PDB entry 8YLG | X-ray diffraction, 1.80 A resolution | chains A and B of the 4 polymer chains in the assembly

# Chain A (and B)
Name: MarR family transcriptional regulator
Source organism: Burkholderia thailandensis
Notes: chain B of this document is another copy of the same molecule, construct and numbering; everything in this record applies to it too
UniProt: A0A2N8QSC4 (A0A2N8QSC4_BURTH); numbering as in UniProt (aligned over 1-164)
Chain sequence (169 residues; numbered -4 to 164; the number before each row is that of its first residue; numbers below 1 keep their minus sign (Ser-4 is residue -4)):
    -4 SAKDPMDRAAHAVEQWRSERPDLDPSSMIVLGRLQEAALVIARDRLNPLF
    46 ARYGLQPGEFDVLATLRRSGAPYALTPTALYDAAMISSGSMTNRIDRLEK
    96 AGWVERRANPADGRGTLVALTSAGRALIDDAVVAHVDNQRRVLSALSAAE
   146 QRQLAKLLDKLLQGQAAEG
Disordered / not traced: -4 to 0, 162-164 (chain B: -4 to 0, 161-164)
Construct notes: expression tag (-4 to 0)

# Chain A / chain B interface
Contacting residue pairs (113; chain A residue first):
  Arg3(A) - Asp77(B)  hydrogen bond (side chain-backbone)
  Arg3(A) - Ala78(B)  hydrogen bond (side chain-backbone)
  Arg3(A) - Met80(B)  hydrogen bond
  Ala7(A) - Arg63(B)
  Gln10(A) - Arg63(B)  hydrogen bond
  Gln10(A) - Ser64(B)
  Trp11(A) - Ala59(B)
  Trp11(A) - Arg62(B)
  Trp11(A) - Arg63(B)
  Trp11(A) - Val127(B)  hydrophobic
  Glu14(A) - Arg62(B)  salt bridge
  Glu14(A) - Arg63(B)
  Glu14(A) - Gly65(B)
  Arg15(A) - Arg62(B)
  Arg15(A) - Asp124(B)  salt bridge
  Arg15(A) - Val127(B)
  Arg15(A) - Val128(B)
  Leu18(A) - Val127(B)  hydrophobic
  Leu18(A) - Val128(B)  hydrophobic
  Asp19(A) - Val131(B)
  Asp19(A) - Arg135(B)  hydrogen bond (backbone-side chain)
  Ser22(A) - Gln134(B)  hydrogen bond
  Ser22(A) - Leu138(B)
  Met23(A) - Val131(B)  hydrophobic
  Met23(A) - Gln134(B)
  Val25(A) - Leu138(B)  hydrophobic
  Val25(A) - Leu149(B)  hydrophobic
  Val25(A) - Leu153(B)
  Leu26(A) - Gln134(B)
  Leu26(A) - Leu138(B)  hydrophobic
  Arg28(A) - Ala150(B)  hydrogen bond (side chain-backbone)
  Arg28(A) - Leu153(B)
  Arg28(A) - Asp154(B)
  Arg28(A) - Leu157(B)
  Leu29(A) - Leu29(B)  hydrophobic
  Leu29(A) - Leu153(B)
  Glu31(A) - Met80(B)
  Glu31(A) - Leu157(B)
  Ala32(A) - Leu157(B)  hydrophobic
  Ala33(A) - Ala33(B)  hydrophobic
  Val35(A) - Met80(B)  hydrophobic
  Ile36(A) - Leu26(B)  hydrophobic
  Ile36(A) - Leu29(B)  hydrophobic
  Ile36(A) - Leu156(B)  hydrophobic
  Ile36(A) - Gln160(B)
  Arg38(A) - Met80(B)
  Arg40(A) - Gln160(B)  hydrogen bond
  Ala59(A) - Trp11(B)
  Arg62(A) - Trp11(B)
  Arg62(A) - Glu14(B)  salt bridge
  Arg62(A) - Arg15(B)
  Arg63(A) - Ala7(B)
  Arg63(A) - Gln10(B)  hydrogen bond
  Arg63(A) - Trp11(B)
  Arg63(A) - Glu14(B)
  Ser64(A) - Gln10(B)
  Gly65(A) - Glu14(B)
  Asp77(A) - Arg3(B)  hydrogen bond (backbone-side chain)
  Ala78(A) - Arg3(B)  hydrogen bond (backbone-side chain)
  Met80(A) - Arg3(B)
  Met80(A) - Val35(B)  hydrophobic
  Met80(A) - Arg38(B)
  Asp124(A) - Arg15(B)  salt bridge
  Val127(A) - Trp11(B)  hydrophobic
  Val127(A) - Arg15(B)
  Val127(A) - Leu18(B)  hydrophobic
  Val127(A) - Met23(B)  hydrophobic
  Val128(A) - Arg15(B)
  Val131(A) - Leu18(B)  hydrophobic
  Val131(A) - Ser22(B)
  Val131(A) - Met23(B)  hydrophobic
  Gln134(A) - Ser22(B)  hydrogen bond
  Gln134(A) - Met23(B)
  Gln134(A) - Leu26(B)
  Arg135(A) - Asp19(B)  hydrogen bond (side chain-backbone)
  Val137(A) - Leu156(B)
  Val137(A) - Gln160(B)  hydrogen bond (backbone-side chain)
  Leu138(A) - Ser22(B)
  Leu138(A) - Val25(B)  hydrophobic
  Leu138(A) - Leu26(B)  hydrophobic
  Leu138(A) - Leu156(B)  hydrophobic
  Ala140(A) - Lys155(B)  hydrogen bond (backbone-side chain)
  Ala140(A) - Gly159(B)
  Leu141(A) - Leu152(B)
  Leu141(A) - Lys155(B)
  Glu145(A) - Leu152(B)
  Glu145(A) - Lys155(B)  salt bridge
  Gln148(A) - Gln148(B)  hydrogen bond
  Leu149(A) - Val25(B)  hydrophobic
  Leu149(A) - Leu149(B)  hydrophobic
  Leu149(A) - Leu152(B)
  Ala150(A) - Arg28(B)  hydrogen bond (backbone-side chain)
  Leu152(A) - Leu141(B)
  Leu152(A) - Glu145(B)
  Leu152(A) - Gln148(B)
  Leu152(A) - Leu149(B)
  Leu152(A) - Leu152(B)  hydrophobic
  Leu153(A) - Val25(B)
  Leu153(A) - Arg28(B)
  Leu153(A) - Leu29(B)
  Asp154(A) - Arg28(B)
  Lys155(A) - Ala140(B)
  Lys155(A) - Leu141(B)
  Lys155(A) - Glu145(B)  salt bridge
  Leu156(A) - Ile36(B)  hydrophobic
  Leu156(A) - Val137(B)
  Leu157(A) - Arg28(B)
  Leu157(A) - Glu31(B)
  Leu157(A) - Ala32(B)  hydrophobic
  Gly159(A) - Ala140(B)
  Gln160(A) - Ile36(B)
  Gln160(A) - Arg40(B)  hydrogen bond (backbone-side chain)
  Gln160(A) - Val137(B)  hydrogen bond (side chain-backbone)
Interface residues without a listed pair, chain A (60 interface residues in all): Asp2, Pro20, Ile24, Gln30, Leu34, Tyr68, Ser142, Gln146, Lys151
Interface residues without a listed pair, chain B (59 interface residues in all): Asp2, Pro20, Ile24, Leu34, Asp56, Tyr68, Gln146, Lys151

# In short
The interface between chain A and chain B involves 60 residues on one side and 59 on the other, with 19
hydrogen bonds and 6 salt bridges. Polar pairs include Glu14(A)-Arg62(B), Arg15(A)-Asp124(B) and
Glu145(A)-Lys155(B).
Both chains are MarR family transcriptional regulator (Burkholderia thailandensis). Entry 8YLG (Crystal
structure of Burkholderia thailandensis MftR in complex with operator DNA) was determined by X-ray
diffraction, deposited together with 8YLI.
